Entry 7RE2 (electron microscopy, 3.17 A resolution); this record covers chains A and E of the 7 polymer chains in the assembly.

== Chain A ==
Molecule: RNA-directed RNA polymerase
From: Severe acute respiratory syndrome coronavirus 2
Notes: EC 2.7.7.48
UniProtKB: P0DTD1 (R1AB_SARS2); residues 1-932 here correspond to UniProt positions 4393-5324 (UniProt number = residue number + 4392)
Chain sequence (932 residues; row label = number of the first residue in the row):
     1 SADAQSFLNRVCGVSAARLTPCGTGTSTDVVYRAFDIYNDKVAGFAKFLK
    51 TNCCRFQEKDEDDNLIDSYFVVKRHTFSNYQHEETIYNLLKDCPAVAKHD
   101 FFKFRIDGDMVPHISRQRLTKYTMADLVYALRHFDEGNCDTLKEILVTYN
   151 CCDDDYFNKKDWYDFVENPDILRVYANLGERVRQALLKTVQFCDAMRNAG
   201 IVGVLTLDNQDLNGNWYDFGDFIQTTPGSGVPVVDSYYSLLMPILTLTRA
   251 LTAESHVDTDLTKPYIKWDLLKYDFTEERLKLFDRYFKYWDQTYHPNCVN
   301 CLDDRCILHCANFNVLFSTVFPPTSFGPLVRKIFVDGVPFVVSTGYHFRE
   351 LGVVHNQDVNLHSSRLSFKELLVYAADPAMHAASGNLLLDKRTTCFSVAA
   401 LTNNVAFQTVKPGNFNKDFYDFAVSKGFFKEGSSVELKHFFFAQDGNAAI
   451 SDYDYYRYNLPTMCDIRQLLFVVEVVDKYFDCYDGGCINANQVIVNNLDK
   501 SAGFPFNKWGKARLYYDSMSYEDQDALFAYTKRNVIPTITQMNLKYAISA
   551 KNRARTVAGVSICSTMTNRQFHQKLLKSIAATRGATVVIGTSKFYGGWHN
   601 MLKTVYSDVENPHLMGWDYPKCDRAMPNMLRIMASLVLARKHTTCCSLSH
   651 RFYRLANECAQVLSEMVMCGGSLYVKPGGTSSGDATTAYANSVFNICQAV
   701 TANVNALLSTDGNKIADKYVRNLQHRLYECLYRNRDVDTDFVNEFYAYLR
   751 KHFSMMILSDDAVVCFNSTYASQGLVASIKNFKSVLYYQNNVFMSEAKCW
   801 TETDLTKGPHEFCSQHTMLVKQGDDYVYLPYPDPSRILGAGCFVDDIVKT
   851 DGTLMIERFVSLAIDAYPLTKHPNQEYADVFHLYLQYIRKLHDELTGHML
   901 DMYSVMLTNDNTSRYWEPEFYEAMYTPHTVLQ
Disordered / not traced: 1-2, 930-932
Bound ions: Mg2+: Asn209, Asp218 (together with ADP); Zn2+ site 1: His295, Cys301, Cys306, Cys310; Zn2+ site 2: Cys487, His642, Cys645, Cys646
Small-molecule neighbours:
  - chapso (1N7), molecule 1: Arg197, Val231, Lys288, Tyr289, Asp291
  - chapso (1N7), molecule 2: Val202, Val204, Asp221, Ile223, Thr225, Val233, Arg733
  - chapso (1N7), molecule 3: Tyr903, Ser904, Val905
  - ADP (adenosine-5'-diphosphate): Phe35, Lys50, Asn52, Cys53, Lys73, Arg74, His75, Asn79, Arg116, Asp208, Asn209, Tyr217, Asp218, Gly220
Swiss-Prot annotation at these positions:
  - region: Lys545 to Arg555 (Interaction with RMP Remdesivir), Thr582 to Pro620 (RdRp Palm N-ter)
  - active site: Ser759, Asp760, Asp761
  - binding site (Mn(2+)): Asn209, Asp218
  - binding site (Zn(2+)): His295, Cys301, Cys306, Cys310, Cys487, His642, Cys645, Cys646
  - site: Gln932 (Cleavage)

== Chain E ==
Molecule: Helicase
From: Severe acute respiratory syndrome coronavirus 2
Notes: EC 3.6.4.12, 3.6.4.13
UniProtKB: P0DTD1 (R1AB_SARS2); residues 1-601 here correspond to UniProt positions 5325-5925 (UniProt number = residue number + 5324)
Chain sequence (605 residues; row label = number of the first residue in the row; numbers below 1 keep their minus sign (Gly-3 is residue -3)):
    -3 GPHMAVGACVLCNSQTSLRCGACIRRPFLCCKCCYDHVISTSHKLVLSVN
    47 PYVCNAPGCDVTDVTQLYLGGMSYYCKSHKPPISFPLCANGQVFGLYKNT
    97 CVGSDNVTDFNAIATCDWTNAGDYILANTCTERLKLFAAETLKATEETFK
   147 LSYGIATVREVLSDRELHLSWEVGKPRPPLNRNYVFTGYRVTKNSKVQIG
   197 EYTFEKGDYGDAVVYRGTTTYKLNVGDYFVLTSHTVMPLSAPTLVPQEHY
   247 VRITGLYPTLNISDEFSSNVANYQKVGMQKYSTLQGPPGTGKSHFAIGLA
   297 LYYPSARIVYTACSHAAVDALCEKALKYLPIDKCSRIIPARARVECFDKF
   347 KVNSTLEQYVFCTVNALPETTADIVVFDEISMATNYDLSVVNARLRAKHY
   397 VYIGDPAQLPAPRTLLTKGTLEPEYFNSVCRLMKTIGPDMFLGTCRRCPA
   447 EIVDTVSALVYDNKLKAHKDKSAQCFKMFYKGVITHDVSSAINRPQIGVV
   497 REFLTRNPAWRKAVFISPYNSQNAVASKILGLPTQTVDSSQGSEYDYVIF
   547 TQTTETAHSCNVNRFNVAITRAKVGILCIMSDRDLYDKLQFTSLEIPRRN
   597 VATLQ
Disordered / not traced: -3 to 0, 591-601
Construct notes: expression tag (-3 to 0)
Bound ions: Zn2+ site 1: Cys5, Cys8, Cys26, Cys29; Zn2+ site 2: Cys16, Cys19, His33, His39; Zn2+ site 3: Cys50, Cys55, Cys72, His75; Mg2+: Ser289 (together with ADP)
Small-molecule neighbours:
  - chapso (1N7): Ser44, Leu65, Gly67, Met68, Tyr70, Phe81, Phe90, Leu92, Lys94
  - ADP (adenosine-5'-diphosphate): Glu261, Ser264, Pro283, Pro284, Gly285, Thr286, Gly287, Lys288, Ser289, His290, Lys320, Glu375, Arg442, Arg443, Gly538, Glu540
  - aluminium fluoride (AF3): Pro284, Gly285, Lys288, Ser289, Glu375, Gln404, Arg443, Gln537, Gly538, Arg567
Swiss-Prot annotation at these positions:
  - binding site (Zn(2+)): Cys5, Cys8, Cys16, Cys19, Cys26, Cys29, His33, His39, Cys50, Cys55, Cys72, His75
  - binding site (a ribonucleoside 5'-triphosphate): Gly282 to Ser289
  - site: Gln601 (Cleavage)

== Chain A / chain E interface ==
Contacting residue pairs (6; chain A residue first):
  Asp901(A) with Tyr93(E)
  Met902(A) with Leu92(E); Tyr93(E), hydrogen bond (backbone-backbone)
  Tyr903(A) with Leu92(E), hydrophobic
  Ser904(A) with Lys94(E); Asn95(E)

== In short ==
Chain A and chain E each contribute 4 residues to their interface, with 1 hydrogen bond. The hydrogen-bonded
pair Met902(A)-Tyr93(E) is a backbone contact. One chapso molecule is bound between chain A and chain E. Bound
to chain A: ADP and 3 copies of chapso.
Here chain A is RNA-directed RNA polymerase and chain E is Helicase, both from Severe acute respiratory
syndrome coronavirus 2. Entry 7RE2 (SARS-CoV-2 replication-transcription complex bound to nsp13 helicase -
nsp13(1)-RTC) was determined by electron microscopy (same publication as 7RDX, 7RDY, 7RDZ, 7RE0, 7RE1 and
7RE3).
